PDB entry 7XFZ | electron microscopy, 3.00 A resolution | chains E and H of the 8 polymer chains in the assembly

[Chain E]
Molecule: crRNA
From: Pseudomonas aeruginosa
Sequence (43 nucleotides; row label = number of the first residue in the row):
     1 GUGAACGGUGGAGCAACACCGCGUGUUCCCCGCAUACGCGGGX
Modified residues: 23G (guanosine-5'-phosphate-2',3'-cyclic phosphate) at position 43

[Chain H]
Molecule: Csf5
From: Pseudomonas aeruginosa
Amino-acid sequence (268 residues; numbered 1 to 268; the number before each row is that of its first residue):
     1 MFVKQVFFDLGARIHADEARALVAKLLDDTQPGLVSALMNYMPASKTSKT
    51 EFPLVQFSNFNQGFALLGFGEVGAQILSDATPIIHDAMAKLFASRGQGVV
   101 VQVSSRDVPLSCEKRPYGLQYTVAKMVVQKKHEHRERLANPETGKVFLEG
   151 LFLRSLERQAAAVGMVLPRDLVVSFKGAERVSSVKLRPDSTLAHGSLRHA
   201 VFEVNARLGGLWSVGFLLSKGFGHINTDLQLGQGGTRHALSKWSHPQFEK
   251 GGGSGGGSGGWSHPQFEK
Disordered / not traced: 235-268

[How chain E and chain H interact]
Pairs across the interface (61; chain E residue first):
  C19(E) - Phe60(H)  phosphate contact
  C19(E) - Asn226(H)  hydrogen bond to the sugar
  C19(E) - Leu229(H)  base contact
  C20(E) - Asn59(H)  phosphate contact
  C20(E) - Leu229(H)  base contact
  C20(E) - Gln233(H)  hydrogen bond to the base
  G21(E) - Asn61(H)  hydrogen bond to the base
  G21(E) - Ala124(H)  phosphate contact
  G21(E) - His199(H)  phosphate contact
  G21(E) - Ile225(H)  phosphate contact
  C22(E) - Arg13(H)  base contact
  C22(E) - Asn61(H)  base contact
  C22(E) - Arg198(H)  salt bridge to the phosphate
  C22(E) - His199(H)  salt bridge to the phosphate
  G23(E) - His15(H)  stacking on the base
  G23(E) - Asp17(H)  hydrogen bond to the base
  G23(E) - Glu18(H)  hydrogen bond to the base
  G23(E) - Lys125(H)  hydrogen bond to the base
  G23(E) - Arg180(H)  salt bridge to the phosphate
  G23(E) - Arg198(H)  salt bridge to the phosphate
  U24(E) - Lys125(H)  hydrogen bond to the base
  U24(E) - Ser183(H)  hydrogen bond to the sugar
  U24(E) - Val184(H)  base contact
  U24(E) - Lys185(H)  hydrogen bond to the phosphate
  U24(E) - Phe222(H)  base contact
  G25(E) - Ser183(H)  hydrogen bond to the sugar
  G25(E) - Lys185(H)  salt bridge to the phosphate
  U26(E) - Gln129(H)  hydrogen bond to the base
  U26(E) - Arg135(H)  hydrogen bond to the base
  U26(E) - Thr191(H)  sugar contact
  U26(E) - Ala193(H)  base contact
  U26(E) - His194(H)  base contact
  U26(E) - Gly195(H)  hydrogen bond to the base
  U27(E) - Gln129(H)  hydrogen bond to the base
  U27(E) - Lys130(H)  base contact
  U27(E) - Lys131(H)  base contact
  U27(E) - His132(H)  hydrogen bond to the base
  U27(E) - Thr191(H)  phosphate contact
  U27(E) - Leu192(H)  sugar contact
  C28(E) - Leu192(H)  base contact
  C30(E) - Thr47(H)  sugar contact
  C31(E) - Thr50(H)  sugar contact
  C39(E) - Glu133(H)  phosphate contact
  G40(E) - Lys131(H)  base contact
  G40(E) - Arg137(H)  salt bridge to the phosphate
  G41(E) - Thr50(H)  base contact
  G41(E) - Lys130(H)  sugar contact
  G41(E) - Lys131(H)  hydrogen bond to the base
  G41(E) - Arg158(H)  salt bridge to the phosphate
  G42(E) - Ser48(H)  hydrogen bond to the sugar
  G42(E) - Lys49(H)  hydrogen bond to the sugar
  G42(E) - Thr50(H)  sugar contact
  G42(E) - Glu51(H)  sugar contact
  G42(E) - Lys130(H)  base contact
  G42(E) - Phe216(H)  phosphate contact
  23G_43(E) - Lys130(H)  base contact
  23G_43(E) - Leu186(H)  base contact
  23G_43(E) - His194(H)  base contact
  23G_43(E) - Leu217(H)  phosphate contact
  23G_43(E) - Ser219(H)  phosphate contact
  23G_43(E) - Lys220(H)  base contact
Interface residues without a listed pair, chain E (18 interface residues in all): A18
Interface residues without a listed pair, chain H (51 interface residues in all): Gln5, Phe7, Arg20, Pro53, Arg106, Arg154, Leu218, Gly234

[Overview]
18 residues of chain E face 51 of chain H across their interface, with 18 hydrogen bonds, 7 salt bridges and 1
aromatic stacking contact. Polar contacts include C20(E)-Gln233(H), G21(E)-Asn61(H) and G23(E)-Asp17(H).
Here chain E is crRNA and chain H is Csf5, both from Pseudomonas aeruginosa. Entry 7XFZ (CryoEM structure of
type IV-A Csf-crRNAsp14-dsDNA ternary complex) was determined by electron microscopy, deposited together with
7XF1, 7XG0, 7XG1, 7XG2, 7XG3 and 7XG4.
